Entry 5A3D (X-ray diffraction, 1.80 A resolution); this record covers chains A and D of the 4 polymer chains in the assembly.

[Chain A]
Name: DNA repair protein RAD14
Organism: Saccharomyces cerevisiae
Notes: fragment: dna binding domain
UniProtKB: P28519 (RAD14_YEAST); numbering as in UniProt (aligned over 188-302)
Chain sequence (115 residues; numbered 188 to 302; the number before each row is that of its first residue):
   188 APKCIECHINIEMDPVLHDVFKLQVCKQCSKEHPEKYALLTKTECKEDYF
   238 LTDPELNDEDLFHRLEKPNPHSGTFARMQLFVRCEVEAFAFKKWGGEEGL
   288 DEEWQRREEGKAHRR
Not modelled in the structure: 302
Curated features (UniProtKB/Swiss-Prot):
  - zinc finger: Cys-191 to Cys-216
  - binding site (Zn(2+)): Cys-191, Cys-194, Cys-213, Cys-216
  - mutagenesis: Val-207 (V207M: In RAD14-2; loss of recognition of cyclobutane pyrimidine dimers), Cys-216 (C216Y: In RAD14-2; loss of recognition of cyclobutane pyrimidine dimers)
Ion coordination: Zn2+: Cys-191, Cys-194, Cys-213, Cys-216
What the authors report for this chain:
  - binding site for the 15-nt DNA strand: Lys-229, Thr-230, Thr-239, Asn-256, His-258, Phe-262, Gln-266, Arg-293, Arg-294

[Chain D]
Molecule: 15-nt DNA strand
Sequence (15 nucleotides; each row starts with the number of its first residue):
     1 GXGAXGACGXAGAGA
Modified residues: 5IU (5-iodo-2'-deoxyuridine-5'-monophosphate) at position 2; 5IU (5-iodo-2'-deoxyuridine-5'-monophosphate) at position 5; 5IU (5-iodo-2'-deoxyuridine-5'-monophosphate) at position 10

[Interface between chain A and chain D]
Contacting residue pairs (31):
  Thr-228(A) with DG1(D), phosphate contact; 5IU_2(D), phosphate contact; DG3(D), phosphate contact
  Lys-229(A) with DG3(D), hydrogen bond to the phosphate; DA4(D), salt bridge to the phosphate
  Thr-230(A) with DG1(D), base contact; 5IU_2(D), sugar contact; DG3(D), hydrogen bond to the phosphate
  Glu-231(A) with DG1(D), phosphate contact
  Lys-233(A) with 5IU_5(D), base contact
  Glu-234(A) with DG1(D), hydrogen bond to the base
  Thr-239(A) with DA7(D), phosphate contact
  Asp-240(A) with 5IU_5(D), base contact
  Pro-241(A) with DG6(D), phosphate contact
  Asn-256(A) with 5IU_2(D), base contact; DG3(D), sugar contact; DG14(D), base contact
  His-258(A) with 5IU_2(D), salt bridge to the phosphate
  Thr-261(A) with DA15(D), phosphate contact
  Phe-262(A) with DG14(D), stacking on the base; DA15(D), phosphate contact
  Ala-263(A) with DG3(D), phosphate contact; DA4(D), sugar contact; DA15(D), hydrogen bond to the phosphate
  Arg-264(A) with DG3(D), sugar contact
  Met-265(A) with 5IU_2(D), phosphate contact; DG3(D), phosphate contact
  Gln-266(A) with DG3(D), hydrogen bond to the phosphate
  Arg-294(A) with DC8(D), phosphate contact; DG9(D), salt bridge to the phosphate
  Lys-298(A) with 5IU_10(D), salt bridge to the phosphate
Also at the interface, not in a pair above, chain A (21 interface residues in all): Pro-257, Arg-293

[In short]
21 residues of chain A face 12 of chain D across their interface, with 5 hydrogen bonds, 4 salt bridges and 1
aromatic stacking contact. Polar contacts include Glu-234(A)/DG1(D), Lys-229(A)/DG3(D) and Thr-230(A)/DG3(D).
From the paper: a binding site for the 15-nt DNA strand at Lys-229(A), Thr-230(A) and Thr-239(A) among others.
Here chain A is DNA repair protein RAD14 (Saccharomyces cerevisiae) and chain D is a 15-nt DNA strand. Entry
5A3D (Structural insights into the recognition of cisplatin and AAF-dG lesions by Rad14 (XPA)) was determined
by X-ray diffraction (same publication as 5A39).
